Entry 3SWS (X-ray diffraction, 1.86 A resolution); this record covers chains D and F of the 6 polymer chains in the assembly.

Chain D (and F):
Name: Methylamine dehydrogenase heavy chain
Source organism: Paracoccus denitrificans
Notes: EC 1.4.99.3; chain F of this document is another copy of the same molecule, construct and numbering; everything in this record applies to it too
Reference sequence: A1BB97 (A1BB97_PARDP); residues 1-386 here correspond to UniProt positions 32-417 (UniProt number = residue number + 31)
Amino-acid sequence (386 residues; numbered 1 to 386; the number before each row is that of its first residue):
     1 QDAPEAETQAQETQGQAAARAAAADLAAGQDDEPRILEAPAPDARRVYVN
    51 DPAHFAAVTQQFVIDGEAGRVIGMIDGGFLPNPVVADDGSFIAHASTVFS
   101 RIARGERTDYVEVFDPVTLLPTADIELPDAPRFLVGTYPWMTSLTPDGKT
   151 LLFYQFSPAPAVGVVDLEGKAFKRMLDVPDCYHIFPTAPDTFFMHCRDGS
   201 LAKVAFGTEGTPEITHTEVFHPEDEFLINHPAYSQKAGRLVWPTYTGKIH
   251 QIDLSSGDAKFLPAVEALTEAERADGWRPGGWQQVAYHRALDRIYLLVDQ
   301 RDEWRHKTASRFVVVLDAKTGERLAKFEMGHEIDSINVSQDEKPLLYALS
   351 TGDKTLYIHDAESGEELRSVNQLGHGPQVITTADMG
Disordered / not traced: 1-10
Cystine bridges: Cys-181/Cys-196

How chain D and chain F interact:
Contacting residue pairs - 26 pairs, chain D then chain F:
  Val-58(D) / Val-58(F)  hydrophobic
  Val-58(D) / Ile-102(F)  hydrophobic
  Asp-76(D) / Ala-103(F)
  Gly-77(D) / Ile-102(F)
  Gly-78(D) / Ile-102(F)
  Val-98(D) / Ser-100(F)
  Val-98(D) / Arg-101(F)
  Val-98(D) / Ile-102(F)  hydrophobic
  Ser-100(D) / Val-98(F)
  Arg-101(D) / Val-98(F)
  Arg-101(D) / Tyr-110(F)
  Arg-101(D) / Asp-124(F)  salt bridge
  Ile-102(D) / Val-58(F)  hydrophobic
  Ile-102(D) / Gly-77(F)
  Ile-102(D) / Gly-78(F)
  Ile-102(D) / Val-98(F)  hydrophobic
  Ile-102(D) / Tyr-110(F)
  Ala-103(D) / Asp-76(F)
  Arg-104(D) / Glu-112(F)  salt bridge
  Arg-104(D) / Pro-121(F)
  Tyr-110(D) / Arg-101(F)
  Tyr-110(D) / Ile-102(F)
  Glu-112(D) / Arg-104(F)  salt bridge
  Pro-121(D) / Arg-104(F)
  Asp-124(D) / Arg-101(F)  salt bridge
  His-375(D) / His-375(F)
Also at the interface, not in a pair above, chain D (17 interface residues in all): Thr-108, Phe-114
Also at the interface, not in a pair above, chain F (16 interface residues in all): Thr-108

Summary:
17 residues of chain D face 16 of chain F across their interface, with 4 salt bridges. Polar pairs include
Arg-101(D)/Asp-124(F) and Arg-104(D)/Glu-112(F).
Both chains are Methylamine dehydrogenase heavy chain (Paracoccus denitrificans). Entry 3SWS (Crystal
Structure of the Quinone Form of Methylamine Dehydrogenase in Complex with the Diferric Form of ...) was
determined by X-ray diffraction.
